7XOW - chains R and A of the 6 polymer chains in the assembly; structure by electron microscopy, 3.10 A resolution.

[Chain R]
Molecule: Gastrin/cholecystokinin type B receptor
From: Homo sapiens
Reference sequence: P32239 (GASR_HUMAN); residue numbers follow UniProt; this construct covers 1-447
Amino-acid sequence (447 residues; each row starts with the number of its first residue):
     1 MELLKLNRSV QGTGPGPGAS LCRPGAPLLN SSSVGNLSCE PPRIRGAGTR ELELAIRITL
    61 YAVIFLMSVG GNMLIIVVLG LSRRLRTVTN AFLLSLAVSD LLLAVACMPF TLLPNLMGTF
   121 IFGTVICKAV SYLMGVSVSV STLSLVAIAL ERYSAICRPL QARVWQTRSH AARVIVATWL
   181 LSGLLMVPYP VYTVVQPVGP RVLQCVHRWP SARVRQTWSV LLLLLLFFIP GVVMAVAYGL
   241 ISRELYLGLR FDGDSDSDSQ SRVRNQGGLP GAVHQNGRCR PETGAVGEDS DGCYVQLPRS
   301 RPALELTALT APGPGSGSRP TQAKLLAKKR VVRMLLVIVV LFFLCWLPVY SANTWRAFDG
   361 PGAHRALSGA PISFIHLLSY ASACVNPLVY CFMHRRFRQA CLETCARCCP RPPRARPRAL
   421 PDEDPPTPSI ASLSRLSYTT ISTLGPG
Not modelled in the structure: 1-52, 249-323, 404-447
Cystine bridges: Cys-127/Cys-205
UniProt features mapped onto this chain:
  - lipidation: Cys-408 (S-palmitoyl cysteine)
  - glycosylation (N-linked (GlcNAc...) asparagine): Asn-7, Asn-30, Asn-36
Reported in the primary citation:
  - binding site for Gastrin: Pro-114, Phe-120, Gln-204, Ser-368
  - mutagenesis - Q204A: unchanged signaling
  - mutagenesis - L245A: abolished signaling
  - mutagenesis - R152A (over 3-fold), I156A: decreased signaling
  - mutagenesis - A162S, K324N, H394N: increased signaling in response to Gs
  - mutagenesis - Q166A, L335A: decreased signaling with Guanine nucleotide-binding protein G(q) subunit alpha (chain A)

[Chain A]
Molecule: Guanine nucleotide-binding protein G(q) subunit alpha
From: Homo sapiens
Reference sequence: P50148 (GNAQ_HUMAN); residues 30-353 here correspond to UniProt positions 36-359 (UniProt number = residue number + 6)
Amino-acid sequence (353 residues; each row starts with the number of its first residue):
     1 MGCTLSAEDK AAVERSKMID RNLREDGEKA RRELKLLLLG TGESGKSTFI KQMRIIHGSG
    61 YSDEDKRGFT KLVYQNIFTA MQAMIRAMDT LKIPYKYEHN KAHAQLVREV DVEKVSAFEN
   121 PYVDAIKSLW NDPGIQECYD RRREYQLSDS TKYYLNDLDR VADPAYLPTQ QDVLRVRVPT
   181 TGIIEYPFDL QSVIFRMVDV GGQRSERRKW IHCFENVTSI MFLVALSEYD QVLVESDNEN
   241 RMEESKALFR TIITYPWFQN SSVILFLNKK DLLEEKIMYS HLVDYFPEYD GPQRDAQAAR
   301 EFILKMFVDL NPDSDKIIYS HFTCATDTEN IRFVFAAVKD TILQLNLKEY NLV
Not modelled in the structure: 1-4, 59-181, 233-239
Sequence notes: initiating methionine (1); expression tag (2-29)

[How chain R and chain A interact]
Pairs across the interface (30; chain R residue first):
  Val-88(R) / Tyr-350(A)
  Thr-89(R) / Asn-351(A)
  Glu-151(R) / Tyr-350(A)
  Arg-152(R) / Tyr-350(A)
  Arg-152(R) / Leu-352(A)
  Ala-155(R) / Asn-346(A)  hydrogen bond (backbone-side chain)
  Ala-155(R) / Tyr-350(A)  hydrophobic
  Ile-156(R) / Leu-343(A)
  Ile-156(R) / Asn-346(A)
  Ile-156(R) / Leu-347(A)  hydrophobic
  Ile-156(R) / Leu-352(A)  hydrophobic
  Pro-159(R) / Ile-342(A)  hydrophobic
  Pro-159(R) / Asn-346(A)
  Leu-160(R) / Val-193(A)  hydrophobic
  Leu-160(R) / Phe-335(A)  hydrophobic
  Leu-160(R) / Ile-342(A)  hydrophobic
  Arg-163(R) / Arg-31(A)  hydrogen bond (side chain-backbone)
  Arg-163(R) / Arg-32(A)  hydrogen bond (side chain-backbone)
  Arg-163(R) / Glu-33(A)
  Arg-163(R) / Leu-34(A)
  Val-164(R) / Arg-31(A)  hydrogen bond (backbone-side chain)
  Val-164(R) / Arg-32(A)
  Gln-166(R) / Tyr-350(A)  hydrogen bond
  Thr-167(R) / Arg-31(A)
  Val-331(R) / Leu-352(A)
  Val-331(R) / Val-353(A)  hydrophobic
  Leu-335(R) / Leu-352(A)  hydrophobic
  Tyr-390(R) / Asn-351(A)
  His-394(R) / Asn-351(A)  hydrogen bond (side chain-backbone)
  His-394(R) / Val-353(A)  hydrogen bond (side chain-backbone)
Interface residues without a listed pair, chain R (23 interface residues in all): Thr-87, Asn-90, Leu-93, Gln-161, Ile-241, Leu-245, Met-334
Interface residues without a listed pair, chain A (17 interface residues in all): Ser-192, Lys-339, Glu-349

[In short]
23 residues of chain R face 17 of chain A across their interface, with 7 hydrogen bonds. Among the polar pairs
are Ala-155(R)/Asn-346(A), Arg-163(R)/Arg-31(A) and Arg-163(R)/Arg-32(A). From the paper: a binding site for
Gastrin at Pro-114(R), Phe-120(R) and Gln-204(R) among others; A162S, K324N and H394N of chain R increase
signaling in response to Gs; 9 substitutions were tested in all.
Here chain R is Gastrin/cholecystokinin type B receptor and chain A is Guanine nucleotide-binding protein G(q)
subunit alpha, both from Homo sapiens. Entry 7XOW (Structural insights into human brain gut peptide
cholecystokinin receptors) was determined by electron microscopy, deposited together with 8IA7, 7XOU and 7XOV.
